Entry 7MUV (electron microscopy, 4.60 A resolution (low resolution: residue-level contacts below are approximate; hydrogen-bond / salt-bridge calls are withheld)); this record covers chains MC and AC of the 205 polymer chains in the assembly.

# Chain MC
Protein: DotC
Organism: Legionella pneumophila
UniProt: O52184 (O52184_LEGPN); residues 0-302 here correspond to UniProt positions 1-303 (UniProt number = residue number + 1)
Chain sequence (303 residues; numbered 0 to 302; the number before each row is that of its first residue; numbering starts at 0):
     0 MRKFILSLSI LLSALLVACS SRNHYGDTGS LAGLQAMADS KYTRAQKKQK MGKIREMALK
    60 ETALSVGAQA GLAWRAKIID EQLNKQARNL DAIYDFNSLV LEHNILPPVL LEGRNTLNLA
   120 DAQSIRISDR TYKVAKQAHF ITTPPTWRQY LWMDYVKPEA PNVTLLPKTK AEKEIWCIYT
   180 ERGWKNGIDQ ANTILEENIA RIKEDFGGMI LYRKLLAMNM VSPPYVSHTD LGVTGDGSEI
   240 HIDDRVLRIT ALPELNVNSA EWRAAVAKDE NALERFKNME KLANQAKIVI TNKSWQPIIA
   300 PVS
Not modelled in the structure: 0-58, 268-302

# Chain AC
Protein: DotC
Organism: Legionella pneumophila
UniProt: O52184 (O52184_LEGPN); residues 2-304 here correspond to UniProt positions 1-303 (UniProt number = residue number - 1)
Chain sequence (303 residues; row label = number of the first residue in the row):
     2 MRKFILSLSI LLSALLVACS SRNHYGDTGS LAGLQAMADS KYTRAQKKQK MGKIREMALK
    62 ETALSVGAQA GLAWRAKIID EQLNKQARNL DAIYDFNSLV LEHNILPPVL LEGRNTLNLA
   122 DAQSIRISDR TYKVAKQAHF ITTPPTWRQY LWMDYVKPEA PNVTLLPKTK AEKEIWCIYT
   182 ERGWKNGIDQ ANTILEENIA RIKEDFGGMI LYRKLLAMNM VSPPYVSHTD LGVTGDGSEI
   242 HIDDRVLRIT ALPELNVNSA EWRAAVAKDE NALERFKNME KLANQAKIVI TNKSWQPIIA
   302 PVS
Not modelled in the structure: 2-26, 270-304

# Interface between chain MC and chain AC
Contacting residue pairs (57):
  Trp73(MC) - Thr29(AC)
  Phe139(MC) - Leu120(AC)
  Phe139(MC) - Gln124(AC)
  Phe139(MC) - Ser125(AC)
  Phe139(MC) - Ile126(AC)
  Lys156(MC) - Asp28(AC)
  Pro157(MC) - Asp28(AC)
  Glu158(MC) - Asp28(AC)
  Ala159(MC) - Asp28(AC)
  Pro160(MC) - Asp28(AC)
  Val162(MC) - Gln47(AC)
  Leu165(MC) - Thr44(AC)
  Leu165(MC) - Gln47(AC)
  Pro166(MC) - Met38(AC)
  Pro166(MC) - Ala39(AC)
  Pro166(MC) - Ser41(AC)
  Lys172(MC) - Ala39(AC)
  Lys172(MC) - Ser41(AC)
  Trp175(MC) - Leu35(AC)
  Trp175(MC) - Met38(AC)
  Trp175(MC) - Ala39(AC)
  Cys176(MC) - Gln36(AC)
  Thr179(MC) - Leu35(AC)
  Trp183(MC) - Ser31(AC)
  Val232(MC) - Val258(AC)
  Val232(MC) - Ser260(AC)
  Gly236(MC) - Glu255(AC)
  Gly236(MC) - Leu256(AC)
  Ser237(MC) - Tyr133(AC)
  Ser237(MC) - Lys134(AC)
  Ser237(MC) - Val135(AC)
  Ser237(MC) - Leu256(AC)
  Glu238(MC) - Tyr133(AC)
  Glu238(MC) - Lys134(AC)
  Glu238(MC) - Val135(AC)
  Glu238(MC) - Leu256(AC)
  Ile239(MC) - Thr132(AC)
  Ile239(MC) - Tyr133(AC)
  Ile239(MC) - Leu256(AC)
  His240(MC) - Arg131(AC)
  His240(MC) - Thr132(AC)
  Ile241(MC) - Arg131(AC)
  Ile241(MC) - Trp263(AC)
  Asp242(MC) - Ile128(AC)
  Asp242(MC) - Ser129(AC)
  Asp242(MC) - Asp130(AC)
  Asp243(MC) - Arg127(AC)
  Asp243(MC) - Ile128(AC)
  Arg244(MC) - Ile126(AC)
  Arg244(MC) - Arg127(AC)
  Arg244(MC) - Ile128(AC)
  Val245(MC) - Ile126(AC)
  Leu246(MC) - Gln124(AC)
  Leu246(MC) - Ser125(AC)
  Leu246(MC) - Ile126(AC)
  Arg247(MC) - Gln124(AC)
  Ile248(MC) - Gln124(AC)
Other interface residues (no listed pair), chain MC (32 interface residues in all): Ala69, Asp235, Leu251
Other interface residues (no listed pair), chain AC (31 interface residues in all): Leu32, Ala123, Asn257

# In short
Chain MC and chain AC form an interface of 32 and 31 residues respectively.
Both chains are DotC (Legionella pneumophila). Entry 7MUV (Reconstruction of the Legionella pneumophila
Dot/Icm T4SS 3DVA Map 3) was determined by electron microscopy, deposited together with 7MUC, 7MUD, 7MUE,
7MUQ, 7MUS, 7MUW and 7MUY.
